PDB entry 6BYU | X-ray diffraction, 3.60 A resolution | chains A and B of the 6 polymer chains in the assembly

Chain A (and B):
Molecule: DNA-directed RNA polymerase subunit alpha
From: Escherichia coli
Notes: EC 2.7.7.6; engineered mutation(s): H526Y; chain B of this document is another copy of the same molecule, construct and numbering; everything in this record applies to it too
Reference sequence: P0A7Z4 (RPOA_ECOLI); numbering as in UniProt (aligned over 1-329)
Sequence (329 residues; numbered 1 to 329; the number before each row is that of its first residue):
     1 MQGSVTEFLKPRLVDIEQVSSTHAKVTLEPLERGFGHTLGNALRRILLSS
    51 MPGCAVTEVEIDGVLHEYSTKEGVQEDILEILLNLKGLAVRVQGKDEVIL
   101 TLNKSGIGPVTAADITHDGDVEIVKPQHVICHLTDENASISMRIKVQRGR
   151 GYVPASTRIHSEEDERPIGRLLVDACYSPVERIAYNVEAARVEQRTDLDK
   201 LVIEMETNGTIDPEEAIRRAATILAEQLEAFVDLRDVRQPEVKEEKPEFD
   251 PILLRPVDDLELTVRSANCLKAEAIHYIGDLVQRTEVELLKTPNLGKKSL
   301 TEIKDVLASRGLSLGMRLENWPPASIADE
Unresolved in the structure: 1-6, 235-329 (chain B: 1-5, 161-171, 234-329)
UniProt features mapped onto this chain:
  - region: Glu162 to Glu165 (Required for interaction with Crp at class II promoters)
  - modified residue: Arg265 (ADP-ribosylarginine), Lys297 (N6-acetyllysine), Lys298 (N6-acetyllysine)
  - mutagenesis: Arg45 (R45C: In rpoA112; temperature-sensitive, blocks RNA polymerase assembly), Glu162 to Glu165 (5-fold decrease in CRP-class II promoter-dependent transcription), Glu165 (E165K: 5-fold decrease in CRP-class II promoter-dependent transcription), Arg191 (R191C: In rpoA101; temperature-sensitive)

Chain A / chain B interface:
Contacting residue pairs - 75 pairs, chain A then chain B:
  Glu7(A) - Arg148(B)  salt bridge
  Glu7(A) - Arg150(B)  salt bridge
  Phe8(A) - Pro52(B)  hydrophobic
  Phe8(A) - Arg150(B)
  Leu9(A) - Gln227(B)  hydrogen bond (backbone-side chain)
  Lys10(A) - Glu226(B)
  Lys10(A) - Glu229(B)
  Pro11(A) - Gln227(B)
  Pro11(A) - Ala230(B)
  Arg12(A) - Ala230(B)
  Leu28(A) - Phe231(B)  hydrophobic
  Leu31(A) - Gln227(B)
  Glu32(A) - Arg150(B)  salt bridge
  Gly34(A) - Arg45(B)  hydrogen bond (backbone-side chain)
  Phe35(A) - Ile46(B)  hydrophobic
  Phe35(A) - Ser50(B)
  Phe35(A) - Ile223(B)  hydrophobic
  Phe35(A) - Gln227(B)
  His37(A) - Arg45(B)
  Thr38(A) - Ala42(B)
  Thr38(A) - Arg45(B)  hydrogen bond
  Leu39(A) - Leu224(B)  hydrophobic
  Leu39(A) - Gln227(B)
  Leu39(A) - Leu228(B)  hydrophobic
  Asn41(A) - Asn41(B)
  Ala42(A) - Thr38(B)  hydrogen bond (backbone-side chain)
  Ala42(A) - Ala42(B)  hydrophobic
  Arg45(A) - Gly34(B)  hydrogen bond (side chain-backbone)
  Arg45(A) - His37(B)
  Arg45(A) - Thr38(B)
  Ile46(A) - Phe35(B)  hydrophobic
  Ile46(A) - Thr38(B)
  Ser50(A) - Phe8(B)
  Ser50(A) - Phe35(B)
  Pro52(A) - Thr6(B)
  Arg150(A) - Thr6(B)
  Arg150(A) - Glu7(B)
  Arg150(A) - Phe8(B)
  Arg150(A) - Glu32(B)  salt bridge
  His160(A) - Gln194(B)
  Arg195(A) - Arg150(B)
  Arg218(A) - Phe231(B)  hydrogen bond (side chain-backbone)
  Arg218(A) - Val232(B)
  Arg218(A) - Asp233(B)
  Ala221(A) - Leu228(B)  hydrophobic
  Ala221(A) - Phe231(B)  hydrophobic
  Thr222(A) - Phe231(B)
  Thr222(A) - Val232(B)
  Thr222(A) - Asp233(B)  hydrogen bond (side chain-backbone)
  Ile223(A) - Phe8(B)  hydrophobic
  Ile223(A) - Phe35(B)  hydrophobic
  Leu224(A) - Leu39(B)  hydrophobic
  Leu224(A) - Leu228(B)  hydrophobic
  Glu226(A) - Lys10(B)
  Gln227(A) - Leu9(B)  hydrogen bond (side chain-backbone)
  Gln227(A) - Leu31(B)
  Gln227(A) - Phe35(B)
  Gln227(A) - Leu39(B)
  Leu228(A) - Leu39(B)  hydrophobic
  Leu228(A) - Leu43(B)  hydrophobic
  Leu228(A) - Ala221(B)  hydrophobic
  Leu228(A) - Leu224(B)  hydrophobic
  Glu229(A) - Lys10(B)  salt bridge
  Ala230(A) - Pro11(B)  hydrophobic
  Ala230(A) - Leu28(B)
  Phe231(A) - Leu28(B)  hydrophobic
  Phe231(A) - Leu39(B)  hydrophobic
  Phe231(A) - Arg218(B)
  Phe231(A) - Ala221(B)  hydrophobic
  Asp233(A) - Arg218(B)
  Leu234(A) - Val14(B)
  Leu234(A) - Ile16(B)  hydrophobic
  Leu234(A) - Val26(B)  hydrophobic
  Leu234(A) - Glu214(B)
  Leu234(A) - Arg218(B)
Interface residues without a listed pair, chain A (39 interface residues in all): Leu13, Ala225, Val232
Interface residues without a listed pair, chain B (43 interface residues in all): Ile217, Thr222, Ala225

Overview:
Chain A and chain B form an interface of 39 and 43 residues respectively; the contacts include 8 hydrogen
bonds and 5 salt bridges. Among the polar pairs are Glu7(A)-Arg148(B), Glu7(A)-Arg150(B) and
Glu32(A)-Arg150(B). From UniProt: 6 mutagenesis sites on chain A.
Chain A and chain B are both DNA-directed RNA polymerase subunit alpha (Escherichia coli); the structure,
X-ray crystal structure of Escherichia coli RNA polymerase (RpoB-H526Y) and ppApp complex, was determined by
X-ray diffraction.
